PDB entry 8FVR | electron microscopy, 2.42 A resolution | chains D and F of the 8 polymer chains in the assembly

== Chain D ==
Name: DNA-directed RNA polymerase subunit alpha
From: Escherichia coli K-12
Notes: EC 2.7.7.6
UniProt: P0A7Z4 (RPOA_ECOLI); residues 1-329 here = UniProt positions 1-329
Amino-acid sequence (329 residues; each row starts with the number of its first residue):
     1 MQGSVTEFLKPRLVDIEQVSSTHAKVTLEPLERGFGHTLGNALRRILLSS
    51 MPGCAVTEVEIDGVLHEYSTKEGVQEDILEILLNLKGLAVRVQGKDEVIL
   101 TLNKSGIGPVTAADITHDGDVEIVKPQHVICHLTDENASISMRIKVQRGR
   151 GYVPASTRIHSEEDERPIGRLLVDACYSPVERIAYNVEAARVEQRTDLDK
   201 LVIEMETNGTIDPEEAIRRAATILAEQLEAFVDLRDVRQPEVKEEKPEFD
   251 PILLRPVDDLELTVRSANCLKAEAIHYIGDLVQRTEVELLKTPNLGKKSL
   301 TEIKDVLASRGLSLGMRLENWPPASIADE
Disordered / not traced: 1-6, 160-165, 236-329
Swiss-Prot annotation at these positions:
  - region: Glu-162 to Glu-165 (Required for interaction with Crp at class II promoters)
  - modified residue: Arg-265 (ADP-ribosylarginine), Lys-297 (N6-acetyllysine), Lys-298 (N6-acetyllysine)
  - mutagenesis: Arg-45 (R45C: In rpoA112; temperature-sensitive, blocks RNA polymerase assembly), Glu-162 to Glu-165 (5-fold decrease in CRP-class II promoter-dependent transcription), Glu-165 (E165K: 5-fold decrease in CRP-class II promoter-dependent transcription), Arg-191 (R191C: In rpoA101; temperature-sensitive)

== Chain F ==
Name: DNA-directed RNA polymerase subunit beta
From: Escherichia coli K-12
Notes: EC 2.7.7.6
UniProt: P0A8V2 (RPOB_ECOLI); numbering as in UniProt (aligned over 1-1342)
Amino-acid sequence (1342 residues; each row starts with the number of its first residue):
     1 MVYSYTEKKRIRKDFGKRPQVLDVPYLLSIQLDSFQKFIEQDPEGQYGLE
    51 AAFRSVFPIQSYSGNSELQYVSYRLGEPVFDVQECQIRGVTYSAPLRVKL
   101 RLVIYEREAPEGTVKDIKEQEVYMGEIPLMTDNGTFVINGTERVIVSQLH
   151 RSPGVFFDSDKGKTHSSGKVLYNARIIPYRGSWLDFEFDPKDNLFVRIDR
   201 RRKLPATIILRALNYTTEQILDLFFEKVIFEIRDNKLQMELVPERLRGET
   251 ASFDIEANGKVYVEKGRRITARHIRQLEKDDVKLIEVPVEYIAGKVVAKD
   301 YIDESTGELICAANMELSLDLLAKLSQSGHKRIETLFTNDLDHGPYISET
   351 LRVDPTNDRLSALVEIYRMMRPGEPPTREAAESLFENLFFSEDRYDLSAV
   401 GRMKFNRSLLREEIEGSGILSKDDIIDVMKKLIDIRNGKGEVDDIDHLGN
   451 RRIRSVGEMAENQFRVGLVRVERAVKERLSLGDLDTLMPQDMINAKPISA
   501 AVKEFFGSSQLSQFMDQNNPLSEITHKRRISALGPGGLTRERAGFEVRDV
   551 HPTHYGRVCPIETPEGPNIGLINSLSVYAQTNEYGFLETPYRKVTDGVVT
   601 DEIHYLSAIEEGNYVIAQANSNLDEEGHFVEDLVTCRSKGESSLFSRDQV
   651 DYMDVSTQQVVSVGASLIPFLEHDDANRALMGANMQRQAVPTLRADKPLV
   701 GTGMERAVAVDSGVTAVAKRGGVVQYVDASRIVIKVNEDEMYPGEAGIDI
   751 YNLTKYTRSNQNTCINQMPCVSLGEPVERGDVLADGPSTDLGELALGQNM
   801 RVAFMPWNGYNFEDSILVSERVVQEDRFTTIHIQELACVSRDTKLGPEEI
   851 TADIPNVGEAALSKLDESGIVYIGAEVTGGDILVGKVTPKGETQLTPEEK
   901 LLRAIFGEKASDVKDSSLRVPNGVSGTVIDVQVFTRDGVEKDKRALEIEE
   951 MQLKQAKKDLSEELQILEAGLFSRIRAVLVAGGVEAEKLDKLPRDRWLEL
  1001 GLTDEEKQNQLEQLAEQYDELKHEFEKKLEAKRRKITQGDDLAPGVLKIV
  1051 KVYLAVKRRIQPGDKMAGRHGNKGVISKINPIEDMPYDENGTPVDIVLNP
  1101 LGVPSRMNIGQILETHLGMAAKGIGDKINAMLKQQQEVAKLREFIQRAYD
  1151 LGADVRQKVDLSTFSDEEVMRLAENLRKGMPIATPVFDGAKEAEIKELLK
  1201 LGDLPTSGQIRLYDGRTGEQFERPVTVGYMYMLKLNHLVDDKMHARSTGS
  1251 YSLVTQQPLGGKAQFGGQRFGEMEVWALEAYGAAYTLQEMLTVKSDDVNG
  1301 RTKMYKNIVDGNHQMEPGMPESFNVLLKEIRSLGINIELEDE
Disordered / not traced: 1, 891-912
Swiss-Prot annotation at these positions:
  - modified residue (N6-acetyllysine): Lys-1022, Lys-1200
  - mutagenesis: Ile-561 (I561S: Resistant to antibiotics salinamide A and B), Ile-569 (I569S: Resistant to antibiotics salinamide A and B), Ala-665 (A665E: Resistant to antibiotics salinamide A and B), Asp-675 (D675A/G: Resistant to antibiotics salinamide A and B), Asn-677 (N677H/K: Resistant to antibiotics salinamide A and B), Leu-680 (L680M: Resistant to antibiotics salinamide A and B), Glu-813 (E813K: Disrupts the enzyme's active center)

== Chain D / chain F interface ==
Residue-residue contacts (68):
  Asn-41(D) / Tyr-1087(F)
  Asn-41(D) / Gly-1215(F)
  Asn-41(D) / Arg-1216(F)  hydrogen bond (side chain-backbone)
  Asn-41(D) / Thr-1217(F)  hydrogen bond (side chain-backbone)
  Asn-41(D) / Gly-1218(F)  hydrogen bond (side chain-backbone)
  Arg-44(D) / Glu-1083(F)
  Arg-44(D) / Tyr-1087(F)
  Arg-44(D) / Gly-1091(F)  hydrogen bond (side chain-backbone)
  Arg-45(D) / Glu-1083(F)  hydrogen bond (side chain-backbone)
  Arg-45(D) / Asp-1084(F)  salt bridge
  Arg-45(D) / Gly-1215(F)  hydrogen bond (side chain-backbone)
  Arg-45(D) / Arg-1216(F)
  Ser-49(D) / Glu-1083(F)
  Leu-65(D) / Ile-873(F)  hydrophobic
  His-66(D) / Ile-873(F)
  His-66(D) / Gly-874(F)
  His-66(D) / Thr-927(F)
  His-66(D) / Val-928(F)
  His-66(D) / Ile-929(F)
  Glu-67(D) / Lys-1057(F)  salt bridge
  Tyr-68(D) / Tyr-756(F)
  Tyr-68(D) / Ile-831(F)
  Tyr-68(D) / Ile-929(F)  hydrophobic
  Tyr-68(D) / Ala-1055(F)  hydrophobic
  Tyr-68(D) / Lys-1057(F)
  Ser-69(D) / Tyr-756(F)
  Thr-70(D) / Ala-729(F)
  Thr-70(D) / Ser-730(F)
  Thr-70(D) / Lys-755(F)
  Glu-72(D) / Tyr-726(F)  hydrogen bond
  Gly-73(D) / Tyr-726(F)  hydrogen bond (backbone-side chain)
  Gly-73(D) / Asp-728(F)
  Val-74(D) / Asp-728(F)
  Val-74(D) / Ala-729(F)  hydrogen bond (backbone-backbone)
  Gln-75(D) / Val-727(F)
  Gln-75(D) / Ala-729(F)  hydrogen bond (backbone-backbone)
  Gln-75(D) / Pro-769(F)
  Gln-75(D) / Val-771(F)  hydrogen bond (side chain-backbone)
  Glu-76(D) / Ala-729(F)
  Asp-77(D) / Ala-729(F)
  Asp-77(D) / Lys-755(F)  salt bridge
  Asp-77(D) / Tyr-756(F)  hydrogen bond
  Asp-77(D) / Asn-766(F)  hydrogen bond
  Leu-79(D) / Leu-693(F)  hydrophobic
  Leu-79(D) / Tyr-756(F)
  Leu-79(D) / Ile-831(F)  hydrophobic
  Leu-83(D) / Arg-694(F)
  Lys-86(D) / Gln-824(F)  hydrogen bond (side chain-backbone)
  Thr-134(D) / Tyr-726(F)
  Thr-134(D) / Val-727(F)  hydrogen bond (side chain-backbone)
  Thr-134(D) / Leu-773(F)
  Tyr-152(D) / Val-823(F)
  Tyr-152(D) / Gln-824(F)
  Tyr-152(D) / Arg-1059(F)  hydrogen bond
  Ile-168(D) / Tyr-872(F)  hydrophobic
  Ile-168(D) / Ile-873(F)
  Ile-168(D) / Gly-874(F)
  Ile-168(D) / Ala-875(F)
  Asp-174(D) / Asp-826(F)
  Glu-181(D) / Arg-821(F)  hydrogen bond (backbone-side chain)
  Arg-182(D) / Asn-1090(F)  hydrogen bond (side chain-backbone)
  Arg-182(D) / Gly-1091(F)
  Arg-182(D) / Thr-1092(F)
  Ile-183(D) / Gly-1091(F)
  Ala-184(D) / Asn-1090(F)
  Ala-184(D) / Gly-1091(F)
  Tyr-185(D) / Tyr-1087(F)
  Tyr-185(D) / Gly-1218(F)
Interface residues without a listed pair, chain D (37 interface residues in all): Leu-48, Ile-107, Asp-135, Pro-154, Ser-156, Arg-166, Cys-176, Asn-186, Glu-206
Interface residues without a listed pair, chain F (44 interface residues in all): Glu-820, Glu-876, Ile-1082, Glu-1089, Lys-1133, Asp-1214

== In short ==
37 residues of chain D and 44 residues of chain F are in contact; the contacts include 18 hydrogen bonds and 3
salt bridges. Among the polar pairs are Arg-45(D)/Asp-1084(F), Glu-67(D)/Lys-1057(F) and Asp-77(D)/Lys-755(F).
Chain D is DNA-directed RNA polymerase subunit alpha and chain F is DNA-directed RNA polymerase subunit beta,
both from Escherichia coli K-12; the structure, CryoEM structure of E.coli transcription elongation complex,
was determined by electron microscopy together with 8FVW from the same study.
